8XZV - chains B and D of the 19 polymer chains in the assembly; structure by electron microscopy, 3.16 A resolution.

Chain B:
Protein: DNA-directed RNA polymerase subunit beta
Source organism: Spinacia oleracea
Notes: EC 2.7.7.6
UniProtKB: P11703 (RPOB_SPIOL); numbering as in UniProt (aligned over 1-1070)
Chain sequence (1070 residues; row label = number of the first residue in the row):
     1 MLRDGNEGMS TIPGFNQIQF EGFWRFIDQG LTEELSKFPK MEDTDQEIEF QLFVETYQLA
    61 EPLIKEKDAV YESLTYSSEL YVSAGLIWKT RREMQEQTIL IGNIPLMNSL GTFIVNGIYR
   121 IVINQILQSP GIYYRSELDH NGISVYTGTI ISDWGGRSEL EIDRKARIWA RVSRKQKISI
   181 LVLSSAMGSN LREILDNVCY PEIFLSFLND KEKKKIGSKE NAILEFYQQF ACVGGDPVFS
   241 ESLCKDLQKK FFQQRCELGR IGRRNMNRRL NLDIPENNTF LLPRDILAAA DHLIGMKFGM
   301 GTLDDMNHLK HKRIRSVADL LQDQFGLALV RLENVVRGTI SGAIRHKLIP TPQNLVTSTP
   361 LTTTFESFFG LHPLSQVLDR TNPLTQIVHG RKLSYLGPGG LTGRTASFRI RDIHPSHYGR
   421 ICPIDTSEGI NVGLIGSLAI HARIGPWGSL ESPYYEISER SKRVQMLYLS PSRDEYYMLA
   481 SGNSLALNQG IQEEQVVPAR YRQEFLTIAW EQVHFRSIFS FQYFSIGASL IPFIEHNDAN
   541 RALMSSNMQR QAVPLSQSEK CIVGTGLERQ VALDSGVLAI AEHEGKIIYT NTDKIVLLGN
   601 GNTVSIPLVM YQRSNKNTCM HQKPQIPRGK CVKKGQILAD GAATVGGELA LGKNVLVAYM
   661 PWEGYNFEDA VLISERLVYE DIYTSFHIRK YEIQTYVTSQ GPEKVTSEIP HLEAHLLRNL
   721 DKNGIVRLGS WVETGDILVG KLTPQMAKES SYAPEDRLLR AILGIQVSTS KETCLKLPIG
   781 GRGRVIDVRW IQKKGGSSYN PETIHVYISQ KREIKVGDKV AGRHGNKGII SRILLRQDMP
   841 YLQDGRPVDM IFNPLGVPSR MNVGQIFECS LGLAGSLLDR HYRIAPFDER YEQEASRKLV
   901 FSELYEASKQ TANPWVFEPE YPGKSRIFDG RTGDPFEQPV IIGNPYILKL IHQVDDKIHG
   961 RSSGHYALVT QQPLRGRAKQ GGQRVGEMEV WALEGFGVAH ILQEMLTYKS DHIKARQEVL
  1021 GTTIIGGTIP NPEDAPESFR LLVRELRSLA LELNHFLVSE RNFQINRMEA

Chain D:
Protein: DNA-directed RNA polymerase subunit beta''
Source organism: Spinacia oleracea
Notes: EC 2.7.7.6
UniProtKB: P11704 (RPOC2_SPIOL); residues 1-1357 here correspond to UniProt positions 5-1361 (UniProt number = residue number + 4)
Chain sequence (1357 residues; row label = number of the first residue in the row):
     1 MAERANLVFH NKAIDGTAMK RLISRLIDHF GMAYTSHILD QLKTLGFQQA TATSISLGID
    61 DLLTIPSKGW LVQDAEQQSL ILEKHHHYGN VHAVEKLRQS IEIWYSTSEY LRQEMNPNFR
   121 MTDPYNPVHI MSFSGARGNV SQVHQLVGMR GLMSDPQGQM IDLPIQSNLR EGLSLTEYII
   181 SCYGARKGVV DTAVRTSDAG YLTRRLVEVV QHIVVRRRDC GTIRGISVSP QNSTMPERIL
   241 IQTLIGRVLA DDIYMGSRCI ATRNQDIGVG LVNRFITLRT QLISIRTPFT CRSASWICRL
   301 CYGRSPTHGG LVELGEAVGI IAGQSIGEPG TQLTLRTFHT GGVFTGGTAE HVRAPSNGKI
   361 QFNEDLVHPT RTRHGHPAFL CYIDLYVTIE SDDILHNVNI PPKSFLLVQN DQYVESEQVI
   421 AEIRAGTSTL NFKERVRKHI YSDSEGEMHW STDVYHAPEF TYGNVHLLPK TSHLWVLSGK
   481 PYRSSVVPFS LSKDQDQMNT HSLSFEQIYI SNPSVTNDQV KDKLSDSFSK KEDRITDYSE
   541 LNRIGHCNLI YPAKNLDLLA KKRRNRFIIP FQGSQERKKE LMSLSGISIE IPINGIFRKN
   601 SIFAYFDDPR YRRKSSGITK YGTIEMHSIV KKEDLIEYRG VKEFRPKYQM KVDRFFFIPE
   661 EVHILAGSSS IMVRNNSIIG VDTWITLNTR SRIGGVVRVE RKKKKIELTI FSGDIHFPGE
   721 TDKISRHSGI LIPPSRKNSK DSKNLKKWIY VQRITPTKKK YFVLVRPVVP YEITDGINLA
   781 TLFPQDLLQE RDNVQLRVVN YILYGNGKVT RGISDTSIQL VRTCLVLNWN QDKKGSSIEE
   841 ARGSFVEVRT NGMIQDFLKV NLVKPAISYI SKRNDPSSEK KEGSDHTNMN PFYSIYIYPK
   901 TKLQKSFNQN QGTVRTLLGI NKECQFFLIL SSSNCFRIGP FKGVKYPKEL IKKDPLIPIR
   961 NSFGPLGTAL QIANFFSFYY LITHNQILVT NYLQLDNLKQ TFQPFKFQYY LMDENGRIYN
  1021 PDPCSNIIFN PFKLNWYFLH YHFCEETSTK IDLGQFVCEN VCITKKGTHL KSGQVLIVQF
  1081 DSVVIRSAKP YLATPGATLH GHYGEIIYEG DTLVTFIYEK SRSGDITQGL PKVEQVLEVR
  1141 SIDSISINLE KRIDSWNERI TRILGSPWGF LIGAELTIAQ SRISLVNKIQ KVYRSQGVQI
  1201 HNRHIEIIVR QITSKVLVSE DGMSNVFLPG ELIGLFRAER TGRALEEAIC YRATLLGITR
  1261 ASLNTQSFIS EASFQETARV LAKAALRGRI DWLKGLKENV VLGGMIPVGT GFKGFVHHSS
  1321 QHKDIPLKTK KQNLFEGEMG DILFYHRELF ESCLSKN
Not modelled in the structure: 1-3, 510-561, 863-909, 1319-1357
UniProt features mapped onto this chain:
  - binding site (Zn(2+)): Cys220, Cys291, Cys298, Cys301

Chain B / chain D interface:
Contacting residue pairs - 159 pairs, chain B then chain D:
  Lys40(B) with Arg842(D)
  Glu42(B) with Glu839(D); Glu840(D), hydrogen bond (side chain-backbone); Ala841(D)
  Asp43(B) with Glu839(D)
  Thr44(B) with Ile838(D); Glu839(D)
  Gln46(B) with Asn600(D); Ile838(D), hydrogen bond (side chain-backbone); Glu839(D), hydrogen bond (side chain-backbone)
  Glu49(B) with Ala841(D); Arg842(D), hydrogen bond (side chain-backbone)
  Lys89(B) with Arg598(D); Lys599(D), hydrogen bond (side chain-backbone); Asn600(D); Ser601(D); Glu840(D)
  Thr90(B) with Ile602(D)
  Arg91(B) with Glu590(D)
  Arg92(B) with Glu590(D), hydrogen bond (side chain-backbone); Ile591(D); Pro592(D); Phe597(D); Arg598(D); Ser601(D); Ile602(D); Phe603(D)
  Glu93(B) with Pro592(D)
  Met94(B) with Pro592(D), hydrophobic; Ile593(D); Asn594(D); Ile596(D)
  Glu241(B) with Lys834(D)
  Phe298(B) with Thr461(D); Tyr462(D); Gly463(D)
  Gly299(B) with Val465(D)
  Lys347(B) with Asp634(D)
  Phe408(B) with Val194(D), hydrophobic
  Arg409(B) with Gln157(D)
  Arg411(B) with Arg186(D); Val190(D)
  Asp412(B) with Pro156(D); Arg186(D)
  Ile413(B) with Cys182(D); Tyr183(D); Arg186(D)
  Pro415(B) with Tyr183(D)
  Tyr418(B) with Ile179(D), hydrophobic; Tyr183(D), hydrogen bond
  Pro423(B) with Arg186(D), hydrogen bond (backbone-side chain)
  Ile424(B) with Cys182(D), hydrophobic
  Thr426(B) with Arg186(D)
  Gly429(B) with Ala193(D)
  Val432(B) with Val189(D), hydrophobic; Val190(D), hydrophobic
  Gly433(B) with Arg186(D)
  Met478(B) with Asp443(D)
  Ser481(B) with Leu175(D)
  Pro498(B) with Leu163(D), hydrophobic
  Tyr501(B) with Asp443(D); Glu1109(D); Gly1110(D)
  Arg502(B) with Gly1110(D), hydrogen bond (side chain-backbone)
  Glu504(B) with Tyr441(D)
  Phe505(B) with Asp162(D); Leu163(D); Thr176(D)
  Leu506(B) with Leu163(D)
  Thr507(B) with Glu83(D); Leu163(D)
  Tyr523(B) with Leu175(D), hydrophobic; Ile179(D), hydrophobic
  Phe524(B) with Tyr178(D), hydrophobic
  Ile534(B) with Tyr178(D)
  Glu535(B) with Gly172(D); Leu173(D), hydrogen bond (backbone-backbone)
  His536(B) with Leu169(D); Arg170(D), hydrogen bond (side chain-backbone); Glu171(D), hydrogen bond (side chain-backbone); Gly172(D)
  Asn537(B) with Tyr178(D)
  Asp538(B) with Arg150(D), salt bridge
  Ala539(B) with Ser181(D); Ala185(D)
  Asn540(B) with Ala185(D)
  Tyr659(B) with Ile55(D); Ser56(D), hydrogen bond (backbone-side chain)
  Met660(B) with Ser54(D); Ile55(D)
  Pro661(B) with Ala50(D); Thr51(D), hydrogen bond (backbone-side chain); Ile55(D)
  Trp662(B) with Thr51(D), hydrogen bond (backbone-side chain)
  Glu663(B) with Phe47(D)
  Gly664(B) with Phe47(D)
  Phe667(B) with Phe47(D), hydrophobic
  Pro854(B) with Ile55(D); Met131(D), hydrophobic
  Leu855(B) with Met131(D), hydrophobic; Arg137(D)
  Val857(B) with Leu57(D), hydrophobic
  Pro858(B) with Met131(D), hydrophobic
  Ser859(B) with Arg137(D); Gln142(D)
  Met861(B) with Gln142(D); Gln145(D); Leu146(D), hydrophobic; Leu169(D)
  Val863(B) with Leu62(D), hydrophobic; Leu146(D), hydrophobic
  Ile866(B) with Leu57(D); Ile59(D), hydrophobic
  Phe867(B) with Ile59(D), hydrophobic; Arg170(D)
  Phe887(B) with Leu173(D); Ser174(D); Leu175(D), hydrophobic; Tyr178(D), hydrophobic
  Glu889(B) with Glu171(D)
  Glu894(B) with Arg170(D), salt bridge; Glu171(D)
  Arg897(B) with Asp60(D), salt bridge
  Phe901(B) with Asp60(D)
  Lys924(B) with Ser56(D); Asp61(D), salt bridge
  Phe936(B) with Thr51(D); Ala52(D); Ser54(D)
  Glu937(B) with Ala52(D), hydrogen bond (backbone-backbone); Thr53(D), hydrogen bond (backbone-backbone)
  Gln938(B) with Thr53(D), hydrogen bond (backbone-backbone); Ser54(D)
  Val940(B) with Ser54(D); Ser56(D)
  Ile941(B) with Ser56(D); Leu57(D)
  Glu987(B) with Arg204(D), salt bridge
  Trp991(B) with Arg204(D); Ile320(D); Gln324(D), hydrogen bond (backbone-side chain)
  Ala992(B) with Gln324(D)
  Glu994(B) with Ala317(D); Leu1296(D)
  Gly997(B) with Gly1309(D); Thr1310(D)
  Ala999(B) with Met1305(D), hydrophobic; Thr1310(D), hydrogen bond (backbone-side chain); Gly1311(D)
  His1000(B) with Met1305(D); Thr1310(D)
  Leu1002(B) with Ile1306(D), hydrophobic
  Thr1007(B) with Gly1303(D)
  Ala1035(B) with Leu1302(D)
  Pro1036(B) with Leu1302(D); Gly1303(D)
  Leu1051(B) with Ala1285(D), hydrophobic
  His1055(B) with Leu1293(D); Leu1302(D)
Also at the interface, not in a pair above, chain B (107 interface residues in all): Asp45, Ile48, Met300, His414, Val496, Gln512, Ala542, Leu543, Glu668, Gln893, Pro922, Pro939, Met988, Gly995, Val998, Gln1003, Leu1006, Phe1039, Leu1046, Leu1053
Also at the interface, not in a pair above, chain D (107 interface residues in all): Gly58, Pro127, Ala136, Ile161, Ile180, Gly184, Gly200, Thr203, Val207, Ile321, His339, Thr340, Asn464, Asn565, Ala604, Leu635, Trp829, Asp1111, Phe1268, Leu1281, Val1300, Val1308

In short:
The chain B/chain D interface involves 107 residues from each chain; the contacts include 20 hydrogen bonds
and 5 salt bridges. Polar contacts include Asp538(B)-Arg150(D), Glu894(B)-Arg170(D) and Arg897(B)-Asp60(D).
UniProt lists 4 Zn2+-binding residues on chain D.
Here chain B is DNA-directed RNA polymerase subunit beta and chain D is DNA-directed RNA polymerase subunit
beta'', both from Spinacia oleracea. Entry 8XZV (Architecture of the spinach plastid-encoded RNA polymerase)
was determined by electron microscopy.
